7Q0J - chains D and E of the 8 polymer chains in the assembly; structure by electron microscopy, 4.30 A resolution (low resolution: residue-level contacts below are approximate; hydrogen-bond / salt-bridge calls are withheld).

== Chain D ==
Protein: DNA-directed RNA polymerase subunit beta'
From: Escherichia coli
Notes: EC 2.7.7.6
UniProt: P0A8T8 (RPOC_ECO57); residue numbers follow UniProt; this construct covers 1-1407
Amino-acid sequence (1407 residues; numbered 1 to 1407; the number before each row is that of its first residue):
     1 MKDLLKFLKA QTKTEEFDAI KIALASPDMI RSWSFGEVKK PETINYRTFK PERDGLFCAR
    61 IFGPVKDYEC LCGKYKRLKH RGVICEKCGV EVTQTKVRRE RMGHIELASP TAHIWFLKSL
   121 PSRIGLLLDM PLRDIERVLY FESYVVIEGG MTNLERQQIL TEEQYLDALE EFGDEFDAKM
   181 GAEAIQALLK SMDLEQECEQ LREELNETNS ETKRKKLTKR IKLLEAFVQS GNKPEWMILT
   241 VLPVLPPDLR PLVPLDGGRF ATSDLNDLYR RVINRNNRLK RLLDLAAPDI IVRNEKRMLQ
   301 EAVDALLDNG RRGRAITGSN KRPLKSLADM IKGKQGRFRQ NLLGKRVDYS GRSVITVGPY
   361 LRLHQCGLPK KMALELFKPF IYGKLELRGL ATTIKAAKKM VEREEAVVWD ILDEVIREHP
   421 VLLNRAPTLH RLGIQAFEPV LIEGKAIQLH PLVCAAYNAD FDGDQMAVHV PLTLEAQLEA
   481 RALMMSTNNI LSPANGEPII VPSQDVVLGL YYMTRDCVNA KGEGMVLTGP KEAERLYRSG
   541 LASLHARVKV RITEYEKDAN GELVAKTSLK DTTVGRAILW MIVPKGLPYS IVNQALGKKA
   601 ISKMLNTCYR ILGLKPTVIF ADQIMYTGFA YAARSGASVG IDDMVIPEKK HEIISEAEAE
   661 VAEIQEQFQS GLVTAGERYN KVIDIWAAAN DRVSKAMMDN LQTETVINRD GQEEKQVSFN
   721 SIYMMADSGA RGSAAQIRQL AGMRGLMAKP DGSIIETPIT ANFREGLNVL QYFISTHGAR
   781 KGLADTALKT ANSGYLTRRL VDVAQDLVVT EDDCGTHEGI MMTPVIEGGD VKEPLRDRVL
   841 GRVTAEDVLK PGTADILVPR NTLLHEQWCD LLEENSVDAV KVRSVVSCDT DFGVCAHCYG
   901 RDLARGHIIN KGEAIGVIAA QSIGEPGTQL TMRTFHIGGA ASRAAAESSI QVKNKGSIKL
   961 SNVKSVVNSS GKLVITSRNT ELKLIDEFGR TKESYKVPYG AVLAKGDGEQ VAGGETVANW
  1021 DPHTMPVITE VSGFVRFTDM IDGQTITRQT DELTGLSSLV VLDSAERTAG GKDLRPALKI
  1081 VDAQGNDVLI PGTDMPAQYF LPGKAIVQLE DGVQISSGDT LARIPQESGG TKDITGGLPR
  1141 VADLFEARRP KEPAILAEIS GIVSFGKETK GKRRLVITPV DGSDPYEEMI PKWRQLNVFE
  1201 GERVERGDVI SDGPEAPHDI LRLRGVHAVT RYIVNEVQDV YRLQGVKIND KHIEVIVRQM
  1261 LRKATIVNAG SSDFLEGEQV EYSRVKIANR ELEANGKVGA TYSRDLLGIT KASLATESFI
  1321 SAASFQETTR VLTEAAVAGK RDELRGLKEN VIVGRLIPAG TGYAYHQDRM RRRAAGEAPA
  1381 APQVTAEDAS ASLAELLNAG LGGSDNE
Disordered / not traced: 1-15, 934-947, 1127-1135, 1374-1407
UniProt features mapped onto this chain:
  - binding site (Zn(2+)): Cys70, Cys72, Cys85, Cys88, Cys814, Cys888, Cys895, Cys898
  - binding site (Mg(2+)): Asp460, Asp462, Asp464
  - modified residue: Lys972 (N6-acetyllysine)
Metal / ion sites: Zn2+ site 1: Cys72, Cys85, Cys88; Mg2+: Asp460, Asp462, Asp464 (shared with 1 residue of chain R); Zn2+ site 2: Cys814, Cys888, Cys895

== Chain E ==
Protein: DNA-directed RNA polymerase subunit omega
From: Escherichia coli
Notes: EC 2.7.7.6
UniProt: P0A800 (RPOZ_ECOLI); residues 1-91 here = UniProt positions 1-91
Amino-acid sequence (91 residues; numbered 1 to 91; the number before each row is that of its first residue):
     1 MARVTVQDAV EKIGNRFDLV LVAARRARQM QVGGKDPLVP EENDKTTVIA LREIEEGLIN
    61 NQILDVRERQ EQQEQEAAEL QAVTAIAEGR R
Disordered / not traced: 1, 75-91

== How chain D and chain E interact ==
Pairs across the interface (34; chain D residue first):
  His364(D) - Val4(E)
  Glu414(D) - Lys45(E)
  Val415(D) - Lys45(E)
  Arg417(D) - Glu42(E)
  Arg417(D) - Asn43(E)
  Arg417(D) - Asp44(E)
  Glu418(D) - Asp44(E)
  Glu418(D) - Lys45(E)
  Glu418(D) - Val48(E)
  Thr473(D) - Arg28(E)
  Leu474(D) - Ala27(E)
  Leu474(D) - Arg28(E)
  Glu475(D) - Ala24(E)
  Glu475(D) - Arg28(E)
  Leu478(D) - Val20(E)
  Leu478(D) - Ala23(E)
  Leu478(D) - Thr47(E)
  Leu478(D) - Leu51(E)
  Glu479(D) - Val20(E)
  Arg481(D) - Arg3(E)
  Ala482(D) - Arg16(E)
  Leu483(D) - Arg16(E)
  Thr487(D) - Val4(E)
  Asn488(D) - Arg16(E)
  Leu614(D) - Gln7(E)
  Lys615(D) - Thr5(E)
  Arg905(D) - Arg16(E)
  Asn910(D) - Gly14(E)
  Asn910(D) - Asn15(E)
  Gly1360(D) - Phe17(E)
  Thr1361(D) - Phe17(E)
  Thr1361(D) - Val20(E)
  Thr1361(D) - Leu21(E)
  Ala1364(D) - Asp18(E)
Other interface residues (no listed pair), chain D (28 interface residues in all): Ile416, His419, Gln477, Met485, Glu913, Ala1359
Other interface residues (no listed pair), chain E (23 interface residues in all): Val6

== In short ==
Chain D and chain E form an interface of 28 and 23 residues respectively. Cys72(D), Cys85(D) and Cys88(D) form
the Zn2+ site 1. The Mg2+ site is built by Asp460(D), Asp462(D) and Asp464(D). UniProt lists 8 Zn2+-binding
residues and 3 Mg2+-binding residues on chain D.
Here chain D is DNA-directed RNA polymerase subunit beta' and chain E is DNA-directed RNA polymerase subunit
omega, both from Escherichia coli. Entry 7Q0J (RNA polymerase elongation complex in more-swiveled
conformation) was determined by electron microscopy, deposited together with 7PY0, 7PY1, 7PY3, 7PY5, 7PY6,
7PY7 and 4 further entries.
